Entry 7WSM (electron microscopy, 3.25 A resolution); this record covers chain A.

Chain A:
Protein: Solute carrier family 2, facilitated glucose transporter member 4
Organism: Homo sapiens
Reference sequence: P14672 (GLUT4_HUMAN); residues 1-509 here = UniProt positions 1-509
Sequence (520 residues; each row starts with the number of its first residue; numbers below 1 keep their minus sign (Met-10 is residue -10)):
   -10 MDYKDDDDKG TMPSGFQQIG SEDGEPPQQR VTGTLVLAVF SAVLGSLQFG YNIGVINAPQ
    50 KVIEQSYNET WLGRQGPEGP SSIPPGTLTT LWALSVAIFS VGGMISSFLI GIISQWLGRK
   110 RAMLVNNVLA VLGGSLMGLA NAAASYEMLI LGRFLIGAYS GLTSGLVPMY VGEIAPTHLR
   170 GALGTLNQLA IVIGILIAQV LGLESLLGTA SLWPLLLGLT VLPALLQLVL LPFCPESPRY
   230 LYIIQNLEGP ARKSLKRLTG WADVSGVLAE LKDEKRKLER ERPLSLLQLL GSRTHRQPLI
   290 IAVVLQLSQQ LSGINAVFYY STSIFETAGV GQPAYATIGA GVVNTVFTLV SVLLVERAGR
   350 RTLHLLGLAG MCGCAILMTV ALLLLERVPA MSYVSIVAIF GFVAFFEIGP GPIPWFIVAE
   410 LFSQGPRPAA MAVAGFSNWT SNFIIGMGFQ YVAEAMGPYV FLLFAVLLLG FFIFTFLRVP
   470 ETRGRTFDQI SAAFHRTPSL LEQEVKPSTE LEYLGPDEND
Disordered / not traced: -10 to 20, 485-509
Construct notes: initiating methionine (-10); expression tag (-9 to 0)
UniProt features mapped onto this chain:
  - region: Gln7 to Gly13 (Interaction with SRFBP1)
  - motif: Leu489, Leu490 (Dileucine internalization motif)
  - binding site (D-glucose): Gln177, Gln298, Gln299, Asn304, Asn333, Glu396, Trp404
  - modified residue: Ser10 (Phosphoserine), Ser274 (Phosphoserine), Thr486 (Phosphothreonine), Ser488 (Phosphoserine)
  - lipidation: Cys223 (S-palmitoyl cysteine)
  - glycosylation: Asn57 (N-linked (GlcNAc...) asparagine)
  - natural variant: Val383 (V383I: In T2D)
  - mutagenesis: Cys223 (C223S: Loss of palmitoylation), Leu489 to Leu490 (Changes subcellular location mainly to the plasma membrane)
Covalently attached groups: N-acetylglucosamine (NAG) linked to Asn57
Residues lining bound ligands: Cytochalasin B (5RH): Phe38, Ile42, Ser153, Pro157, Asn176, Gln177, Ile180, Ile184, Gln298, Gln299, Ile303, Asn304, Phe307, Phe395, Glu396, Gly400, Pro401, Trp404, Gly424, Asn427, Trp428, Asn431
From the paper describing this entry:
  - binding site for Cytochalasin B: Phe38, Ile42, Asn176, Gln177, Ile180, Ile184, Gln298, Gln299, Ile303, Phe307, Phe395, Pro401, Trp404, Trp428
  - post-translational modification sites: Asn57
  - conformationally variable residues: Phe476
  - mutagenesis - R169A (more than 70%), R228A, R416A (approximately 20%), F476A: decreased catalytic activity
  - post-translational modification sites: Cys223 (citing earlier work)

In short:
Ligands of chain A: Cytochalasin B. Covalently linked N-acetylglucosamine: at Asn57. From UniProt: 7
D-glucose-binding residues and 3 mutagenesis sites. The paper reports a binding site for Cytochalasin B at
Phe38, Ile42 and Asn176 among others; R169A, R228A and R416A, among others, reduce catalytic activity.
Chain A is Solute carrier family 2, facilitated glucose transporter member 4 (Homo sapiens); the structure,
Cryo-EM structure of human glucose transporter GLUT4 bound to cytochalasin B in lipid nanodiscs, was
determined by electron microscopy (same publication as 7WSN).
